PDB entry 7LD0 | electron microscopy, 3.10 A resolution | chains A and B of the 8 polymer chains in the assembly

# Chain A (and B)
Name: NAD(+) hydrolase SARM1
Organism: Homo sapiens
Notes: EC 3.2.2.6, 3.2.2.-; chain B of this document is another copy of the same molecule, construct and numbering; everything in this record applies to it too
Reference sequence: Q6SZW1 (SARM1_HUMAN); residue numbers follow UniProt; this construct covers 28-724
Chain sequence (697 residues; numbered 28 to 724; the number before each row is that of its first residue):
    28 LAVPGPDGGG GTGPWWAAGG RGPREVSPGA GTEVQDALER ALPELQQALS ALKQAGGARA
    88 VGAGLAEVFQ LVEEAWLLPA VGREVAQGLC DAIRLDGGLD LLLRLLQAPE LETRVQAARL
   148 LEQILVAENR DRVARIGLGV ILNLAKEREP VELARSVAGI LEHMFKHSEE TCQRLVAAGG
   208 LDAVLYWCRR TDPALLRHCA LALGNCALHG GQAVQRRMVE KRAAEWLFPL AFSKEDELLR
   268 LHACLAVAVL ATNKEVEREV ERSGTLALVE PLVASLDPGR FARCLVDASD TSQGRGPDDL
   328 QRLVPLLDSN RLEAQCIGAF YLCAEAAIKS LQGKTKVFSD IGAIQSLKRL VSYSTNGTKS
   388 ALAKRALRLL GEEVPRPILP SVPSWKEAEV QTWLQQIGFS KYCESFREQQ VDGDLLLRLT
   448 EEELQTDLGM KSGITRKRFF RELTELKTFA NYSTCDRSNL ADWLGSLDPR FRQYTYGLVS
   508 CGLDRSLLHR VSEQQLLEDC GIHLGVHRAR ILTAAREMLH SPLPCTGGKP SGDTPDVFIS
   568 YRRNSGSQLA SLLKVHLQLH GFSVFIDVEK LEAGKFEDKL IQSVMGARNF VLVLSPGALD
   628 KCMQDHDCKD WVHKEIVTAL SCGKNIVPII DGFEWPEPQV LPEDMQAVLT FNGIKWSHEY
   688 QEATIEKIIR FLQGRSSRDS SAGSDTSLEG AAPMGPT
Unresolved in the structure: 28-60, 311-321, 547-560, 597-604, 630-636, 664-672, 700-724
Swiss-Prot annotation at these positions:
  - active site: E642
  - binding site (NAD(+)): W103, R110, E149 to R157, H190 to K193, R569, R570, E599
  - modified residue (Phosphoserine): S548, S558
  - mutagenesis: W103 (W103A: In WQH to A mutant: Increased NAD(+)-binding to ARM repeats, leading to decreased NAD(+) hydrolase activity; when associated with A-150 and A-190), R110 (R110A: In RRK to A mutant: Slightly reduced NAD(+)-binding to ARM repeats; when associated with A-157 and A-193 ...), Q150 (Q150A: In WQH to A mutant: Increased NAD(+)-binding to ARM repeats, leading to decreased NAD(+) hydrolase activity; when associated with A-103 and A-190), R157 (R157A: In RRK to A mutant: Slightly reduced NAD(+)-binding to ARM repeats; when associated with A-110 and A-193 ...), H190 (H190A: In WQH to A mutant: Increased NAD(+)-binding to ARM repeats, leading to decreased NAD(+) hydrolase activity; when associated with A-103 and A-150), K193 (K193A: In RRK to A mutant: Slightly reduced NAD(+)-binding to ARM repeats; when associated with A-110 and A-157 ...), R249 (R249A: No effect on octamer formation; does not affect NAD(+) hydrolase activity), W253 (W253A: Constitutively active mutant; strong ability to trigger axonal degeneration caused by disrupted interaction between the TIR domain and ARM repeats), F259 (F259A: No effect on octamer formation. Shows increased NAD(+) hydrolase activity and ability to trigger axonal degeneration), K261 (K261A: No effect on octamer formation; does not affect NAD(+) hydrolase activity), S408 (S408A: Does not affect phosphorylation level), S411 (S411A: Does not affect phosphorylation level), 42 further mutagenesis entries in UniProt
Reported in the primary citation:
  - mutagenesis - W103A, W103F, R157A, H190A, K193A, K193R, Q320A: abolished catalytic activity on NMN
  - mutagenesis - E149A: unchanged catalytic activity on NMN
  - mutagenesis - W103A: abolished binding to NMN
  - mutagenesis - R157A, K193A: decreased binding to NAD+
  - mutagenesis - D317N, P324G: decreased catalytic activity on NMN
  - mutagenesis - L152A, R157E: increased catalytic activity
  - mutagenesis - W103F, R157A, H190A, K193A, K193R: abolished signaling in response to injury-induced axon degeneration
  - mutagenesis - E149A, D317N, Q320A, P324G: decreased signaling in response to axon degeneration

# How chain A and chain B interact
Contacting residue pairs (67; chain A residue first):
  A301(A) with R162(B), hydrogen bond (backbone-side chain)
  T382(A) with E197(B)
  N383(A) with E197(B), hydrogen bond (backbone-side chain)
  R403(A) with D325(B), salt bridge
  K413(A) with I368(B); G369(B)
  E416(A) with Q328(B), hydrogen bond
  Q436(A) with S459(B), hydrogen bond; I461(B); T462(B)
  Q437(A) with R465(B), hydrogen bond
  D441(A) with R468(B), salt bridge
  L442(A) with K464(B); R465(B); R468(B)
  R445(A) with K464(B)
  E450(A) with I461(B); K464(B)
  D454(A) with S459(B); G460(B)
  N478(A) with Q239(B), hydrogen bond
  Y479(A) with Q239(B), hydrogen bond (backbone-side chain)
  S480(A) with Q239(B); N280(B); K281(B)
  T481(A) with K281(B), hydrogen bond (backbone-side chain)
  C482(A) with K281(B), hydrogen bond (backbone-side chain)
  D483(A) with K281(B); E282(B)
  R484(A) with K281(B); E282(B), hydrogen bond (backbone-side chain)
  S485(A) with E282(B), hydrogen bond (backbone-side chain)
  N486(A) with E282(B), hydrogen bond (backbone-side chain)
  C508(A) with L531(B), hydrophobic; H534(B)
  G509(A) with R497(B)
  L510(A) with V533(B), hydrophobic
  L514(A) with R537(B)
  Q522(A) with V533(B)
  D526(A) with L531(B); G532(B), hydrogen bond (side chain-backbone)
  Y568(A) with F259(B)
  R570(A) with K261(B)
  S574(A) with F259(B); K261(B)
  Q575(A) with F259(B); S260(B); K261(B); E262(B)
  S578(A) with P256(B); F259(B)
  L579(A) with C215(B); R216(B); P256(B), hydrophobic
  K581(A) with F255(B)
  V582(A) with E252(B); W253(B), hydrophobic; P256(B)
  H583(A) with W253(B)
  Q585(A) with E252(B); S290(B), hydrogen bond (side chain-backbone)
  L586(A) with R249(B); E252(B)
  V595(A) with F259(B); L295(B)
  E596(A) with F259(B)
  Q688(A) with R216(B)
Also at the interface, not in a pair above, chain A (57 interface residues in all): S381, L406, S411, A415, V438, D439, L446, D489, V506, R517, N571, I593, D594, H685, E686
Also at the interface, not in a pair above, chain B (45 interface residues in all): R217, R243, T279, R289, R329, P332, D367, K458, T540

# In short
The interface between chain A and chain B involves 57 residues on one side and 45 on the other, with 14
hydrogen bonds and 2 salt bridges. Polar contacts include R403(A)-D325(B), D441(A)-R468(B) and
A301(A)-R162(B). The paper reports that W103A, W103F and R157A of chain A, among others, abolish catalytic
activity on NMN; W103F, R157A and H190A of chain A, among others, abolish signaling in response to
injury-induced axon degeneration; 12 substitutions were tested in all.
Chain A and chain B are both NAD(+) hydrolase SARM1 (Homo sapiens); the structure, Cryo-EM structure of
ligand-free Human SARM1, was determined by electron microscopy together with 7LCY and 7LCZ from the same
study.
